5U2N - chains A and B; structure by X-ray diffraction, 1.73 A resolution.

[Chain A (and B)]
Name: Nicotinamide phosphoribosyltransferase
From: Homo sapiens
Notes: EC 2.4.2.12; chain B of this document is another copy of the same molecule, construct and numbering; everything in this record applies to it too
Reference sequence: P43490 (NAMPT_HUMAN); residue numbers follow UniProt; this construct covers 9-485
Sequence (477 residues; each row starts with the number of its first residue):
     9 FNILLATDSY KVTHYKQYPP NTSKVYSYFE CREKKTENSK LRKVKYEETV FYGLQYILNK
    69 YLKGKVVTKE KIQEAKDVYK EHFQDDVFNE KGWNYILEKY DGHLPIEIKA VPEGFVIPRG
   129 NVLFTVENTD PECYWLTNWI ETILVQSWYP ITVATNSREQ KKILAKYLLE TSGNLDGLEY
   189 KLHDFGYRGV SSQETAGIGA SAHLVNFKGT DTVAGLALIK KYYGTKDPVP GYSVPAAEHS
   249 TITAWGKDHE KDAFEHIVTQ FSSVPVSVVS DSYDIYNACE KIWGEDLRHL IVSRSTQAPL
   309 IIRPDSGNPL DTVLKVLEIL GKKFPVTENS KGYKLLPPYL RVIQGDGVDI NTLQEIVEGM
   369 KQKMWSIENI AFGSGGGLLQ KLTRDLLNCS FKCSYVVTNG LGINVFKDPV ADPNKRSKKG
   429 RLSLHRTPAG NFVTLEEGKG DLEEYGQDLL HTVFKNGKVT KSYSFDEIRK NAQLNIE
Not modelled in the structure: 42-53 (chain B: 42-53, 485)
Small-molecule neighbours: 7TA (N-{4-[1-(2-methylpropanoyl)piperidin-4-yl]phenyl}-2H-pyrrolo[3,4-c]pyridine-2-carboxamide): Tyr188, Lys189, His191, Phe193, Arg196, Asp219, Ser241, Val242, Ala244, Ala245, Ser275, Pro307, Ile309, Arg311, Arg349, Ile351, Ala379
Reported in the primary citation:
  - binding site for 7TA: Tyr18

[How chain A and chain B interact]
Contacting residue pairs - 226 pairs, chain A then chain B:
  Phe9(A) with Gln201(B)
  Leu13(A) with Tyr195(B); Val221(B)
  Ala14(A) with Tyr195(B); Gln201(B)
  Thr15(A) with Tyr195(B); Asp219(B); Val221(B)
  Asp16(A) with Tyr195(B); Arg196(B), salt bridge; Asp219(B)
  Ser17(A) with Thr218(B); Asp219(B), hydrogen bond (backbone-backbone); Val221(B); Ser241(B)
  Tyr18(A) with Arg196(B), hydrogen bond; Asp219(B), hydrogen bond (backbone-side chain); Ala244(B); Ala245(B); Glu246(B)
  Lys19(A) with Glu246(B), salt bridge
  Thr21(A) with Pro243(B); Ala244(B); Phe269(B)
  His22(A) with Ala244(B), hydrogen bond (side chain-backbone); Glu246(B), salt bridge; Thr249(B)
  Lys24(A) with His264(B), hydrogen bond (backbone-side chain); Gln268(B); Phe269(B)
  Gln25(A) with Ala244(B); Ala245(B); Thr249(B), hydrogen bond; Trp253(B), hydrogen bond (backbone-side chain); His264(B); Ile265(B); Phe269(B)
  Tyr26(A) with Ser248(B), hydrogen bond; Thr249(B); Ala252(B), hydrophobic; Trp253(B)
  Pro27(A) with Ala252(B); Trp253(B), hydrophobic
  Pro28(A) with Trp253(B)
  Tyr69(A) with Gln201(B)
  Val86(A) with Leu224(B), hydrophobic
  Tyr87(A) with Val221(B)
  Glu89(A) with Pro236(B); Val237(B); Tyr240(B)
  His90(A) with Thr218(B), hydrogen bond (side chain-backbone); Leu224(B); Val237(B); Gly239(B); Tyr240(B); Ser241(B), hydrogen bond (backbone-backbone)
  Phe91(A) with Ser241(B); Val242(B)
  Asp93(A) with Val272(B)
  Val95(A) with Phe269(B), hydrophobic
  Asn146(A) with Glu246(B), hydrogen bond; Ser248(B), hydrogen bond
  Glu149(A) with Arg196(B), salt bridge; Glu246(B)
  Thr150(A) with Tyr195(B); Arg196(B)
  Ile151(A) with Gln201(B)
  Val153(A) with Arg196(B)
  Gln154(A) with Tyr195(B), hydrogen bond (side chain-backbone); Arg196(B); Val198(B); Ser200(B); Gln201(B)
  Trp156(A) with Arg196(B), hydrogen bond (side chain-backbone); Gly197(B), hydrogen bond (side chain-backbone); Val198(B), hydrogen bond (side chain-backbone); Gln388(B)
  Tyr157(A) with Ser199(B)
  Tyr195(A) with Leu13(B); Ala14(B); Thr15(B); Asp16(B); Thr150(B); Gln154(B), hydrogen bond (backbone-side chain)
  Arg196(A) with Asp16(B), salt bridge; Tyr18(B), hydrogen bond; Glu149(B), salt bridge; Thr150(B); Val153(B); Gln154(B); Trp156(B), hydrogen bond (backbone-side chain); Arg392(B)
  Gly197(A) with Trp156(B), hydrogen bond (backbone-side chain)
  Val198(A) with Gln154(B); Trp156(B), hydrogen bond (backbone-side chain)
  Ser199(A) with Tyr157(B); Ser199(B), hydrogen bond; Thr203(B), hydrogen bond; Ile206(B)
  Ser200(A) with Gln154(B); Ser200(B), hydrogen bond; Glu202(B); Thr203(B), hydrogen bond; Ile206(B)
  Gln201(A) with Phe9(B); Ala14(B); Tyr69(B); Ile151(B); Gln154(B), hydrogen bond (backbone-side chain); Glu202(B), hydrogen bond (backbone-side chain)
  Glu202(A) with Ser200(B); Gln201(B), hydrogen bond (side chain-backbone); Glu202(B), hydrogen bond (side chain-backbone)
  Thr203(A) with Ser199(B), hydrogen bond; Ser200(B), hydrogen bond; Thr203(B), hydrogen bond
  Ile206(A) with Ser199(B); Ser200(B)
  Thr218(A) with Ser17(B); His90(B), hydrogen bond (backbone-side chain)
  Asp219(A) with Thr15(B); Asp16(B); Ser17(B), hydrogen bond (backbone-backbone); Tyr18(B), hydrogen bond (side chain-backbone)
  Val221(A) with Leu13(B); Thr15(B); Ser17(B); Tyr87(B)
  Leu224(A) with Val86(B), hydrophobic; His90(B)
  Lys228(A) with Val86(B)
  Pro236(A) with Glu89(B)
  Val237(A) with Glu89(B); His90(B)
  Gly239(A) with His90(B)
  Tyr240(A) with Glu89(B); His90(B); Gln92(B)
  Ser241(A) with Ser17(B); His90(B), hydrogen bond (backbone-backbone); Phe91(B)
  Val242(A) with Phe91(B)
  Pro243(A) with Thr21(B)
  Ala244(A) with Tyr18(B); Thr21(B); His22(B), hydrogen bond (backbone-side chain); Gln25(B), hydrogen bond (backbone-side chain)
  Ala245(A) with Tyr18(B); His22(B); Gln25(B)
  Glu246(A) with Tyr18(B); Lys19(B), salt bridge; His22(B), salt bridge; Tyr26(B); Asn146(B); Glu149(B)
  His247(A) with Lys415(B)
  Ser248(A) with Tyr26(B), hydrogen bond; Asn146(B), hydrogen bond; Cys401(B)
  Thr249(A) with His22(B); Gln25(B), hydrogen bond; Tyr26(B)
  Thr251(A) with Val413(B); Phe414(B)
  Ala252(A) with Tyr26(B), hydrophobic; Pro27(B); Val404(B); Ile411(B); Val413(B), hydrophobic
  Trp253(A) with Gln25(B), hydrogen bond (side chain-backbone); Tyr26(B); Pro27(B), hydrophobic; Pro28(B)
  Gly254(A) with Ile411(B)
  Lys255(A) with Phe414(B)
  His264(A) with Lys24(B), hydrogen bond (side chain-backbone); Gln25(B)
  Ile265(A) with Gln25(B)
  Gln268(A) with Lys24(B)
  Phe269(A) with Thr21(B); Lys24(B); Gln25(B); Val95(B), hydrophobic
  Asp279(A) with Pro417(B)
  Ser280(A) with Lys415(B); Asp416(B), hydrogen bond (backbone-backbone); Pro417(B)
  Tyr281(A) with Phe414(B); Asp416(B); Pro417(B); Val418(B), hydrogen bond (backbone-backbone)
  Asp282(A) with Val418(B)
  Asp313(A) with Lys423(B), hydrogen bond (backbone-side chain)
  Ser314(A) with Pro417(B); Lys423(B)
  Gly315(A) with Ala419(B)
  Asp354(A) with Lys423(B), salt bridge
  Gln388(A) with Trp156(B); Gln388(B); Leu390(B), hydrogen bond (side chain-backbone)
  Lys389(A) with Thr391(B)
  Leu390(A) with Gln388(B), hydrogen bond (backbone-side chain)
  Thr391(A) with Lys389(B)
  Arg392(A) with Arg196(B)
  Cys401(A) with Ser248(B)
  Val404(A) with Ala252(B)
  Ile411(A) with Ala252(B); Gly254(B)
  Val413(A) with Thr251(B)
  Phe414(A) with Thr251(B), hydrogen bond (backbone-side chain); Tyr281(B)
  Lys415(A) with His247(B); Ser280(B)
  Asp416(A) with Ser280(B), hydrogen bond (backbone-backbone); Tyr281(B)
  Pro417(A) with Asp279(B); Ser280(B); Tyr281(B); Ser314(B)
  Val418(A) with Tyr281(B), hydrogen bond (backbone-backbone); Asp282(B)
  Ala419(A) with Gly315(B)
  Lys423(A) with Asp313(B), hydrogen bond (side chain-backbone); Ser314(B); Asp354(B), salt bridge
Other interface residues (no listed pair), chain A (101 interface residues in all): Gln92, Phe193, Ala204, Ala222, Val272, Ile283, Tyr284, Arg311, Asp420
Other interface residues (no listed pair), chain B (100 interface residues in all): Asp93, Phe193, Ala204, Ala222, Lys255, Ile283, Tyr284, Arg311, Asp420

[In short]
101 residues of chain A and 100 residues of chain B are in contact, with 52 hydrogen bonds and 10 salt
bridges. Among the polar pairs are Asp16(A)-Arg196(B), Lys19(A)-Glu246(B) and His22(A)-Glu246(B). Chain A
binds compound 7TA. The paper reports a binding site for 7TA at Tyr18(A).
Chain A and chain B are both Nicotinamide phosphoribosyltransferase (Homo sapiens); the structure, Crystal
structure of human NAMPT with A-1326133, was determined by X-ray diffraction, deposited together with 5U2M.
